Entry 6D5G (X-ray diffraction, 1.92 A resolution); this record covers chains B and C of the 3 polymer chains in the assembly.

[Chain B]
Name: Son of sevenless homolog 1
Source organism: Homo sapiens
UniProt: Q07889 (SOS1_HUMAN); numbering as in UniProt (aligned over 566-1046)
Sequence (482 residues; each row starts with the number of its first residue):
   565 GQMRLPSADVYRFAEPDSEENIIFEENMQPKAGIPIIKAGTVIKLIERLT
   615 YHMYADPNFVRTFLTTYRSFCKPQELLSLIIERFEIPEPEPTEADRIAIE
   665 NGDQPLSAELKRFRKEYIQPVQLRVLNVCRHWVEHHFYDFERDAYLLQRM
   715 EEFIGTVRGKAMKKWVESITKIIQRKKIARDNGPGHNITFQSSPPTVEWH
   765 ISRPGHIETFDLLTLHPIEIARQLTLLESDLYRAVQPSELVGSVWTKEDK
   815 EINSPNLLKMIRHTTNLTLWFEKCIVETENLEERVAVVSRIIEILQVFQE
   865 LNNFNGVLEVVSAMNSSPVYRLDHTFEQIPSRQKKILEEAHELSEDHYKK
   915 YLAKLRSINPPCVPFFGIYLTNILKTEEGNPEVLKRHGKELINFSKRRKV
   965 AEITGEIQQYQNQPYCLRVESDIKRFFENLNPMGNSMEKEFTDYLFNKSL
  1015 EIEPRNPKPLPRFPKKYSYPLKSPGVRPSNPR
Not modelled in the structure: 591-596, 744-750
Sequence notes: expression tag (565)
Small-molecule neighbours: FVD (6-chloro-1-[(4-fluoro-3,5-dimethylphenyl)methyl]-2-(piperazin-1-yl)-4-(1,2,3,6-tetrahydropyridin-4-yl)-1H-benzimidazole): Val852, Ile856, Val875, Met878, Asn879, Val883, Tyr884, Leu886, Asp887, Thr889, Phe890, Ile893, Lys898, Leu901, Glu902, His905, Glu909
From the paper describing this entry:
  - conformationally variable residues (side-chain flip): Glu902
  - binding site for FVD: Glu902

[Chain C]
Name: GTPase HRas
Source organism: Homo sapiens
UniProt: P01112 (RASH_HUMAN); numbering as in UniProt (aligned over 1-166)
Sequence (167 residues; row label = number of the first residue in the row; numbering starts at 0):
     0 GMTEYKLVVVGAGGVGKSALTIQLIQNHFVDEYDPTIEDSYRKQVVIDGE
    50 TCLLDILDTAGQEEYSAMRDQYMRTGEGFLCVFAINNTKSFEDIHQYREQ
   100 IKRVKDSDDVPMVLVGNKCDLAARTVESRQAQDLARSYGIPYIETSAKTR
   150 QGVEDAFYTLVREIRQH
Sequence notes: expression tag (0)
UniProt features mapped onto this chain:
  - region: His166 (Hypervariable region)
  - motif: Tyr32 to Tyr40 (Effector region)
  - binding site (GTP): Gly13 to Ala18, Val29 to Thr35, Ala59, Gly60, Asn116 to Asp119, Ser145 to Lys147
  - modified residue: Met1 (N-acetylmethionine), Thr2 (N-acetylthreonine), Cys118 (S-nitrosocysteine)
  - glycosylation: Thr35 (Microbial infection: O-linked (Glc) threonine)

[Interface between chain B and chain C]
Residue-residue contacts (70; chain B residue first):
  Trp809(B) - Gly60(C)  hydrogen bond (side chain-backbone)
  Thr810(B) - Gly13(C)
  Met824(B) - Tyr64(C)
  Ile825(B) - Glu63(C)
  Ile825(B) - Tyr64(C)
  Arg826(B) - Glu63(C)  salt bridge
  Thr828(B) - Tyr64(C)
  Thr829(B) - Glu63(C)  hydrogen bond (side chain-backbone)
  Thr829(B) - Ser65(C)
  Thr829(B) - Ala66(C)
  Thr832(B) - Ala66(C)
  Val875(B) - Gln70(C)
  Ser876(B) - Met67(C)
  Asn879(B) - Asp69(C)
  Asn879(B) - Gln70(C)  hydrogen bond
  Asn879(B) - Arg73(C)  hydrogen bond (backbone-side chain)
  Ser880(B) - Asp69(C)
  Ser880(B) - Arg73(C)
  Ser881(B) - Asp69(C)  hydrogen bond (backbone-side chain)
  Ser881(B) - Arg73(C)
  Ser881(B) - Arg102(C)
  Ser881(B) - Val103(C)
  Tyr884(B) - Arg73(C)
  His905(B) - Gln70(C)
  Ser908(B) - Gln70(C)  hydrogen bond
  His911(B) - Tyr40(C)
  His911(B) - Asp54(C)  salt bridge
  His911(B) - Ile55(C)
  Tyr912(B) - Met67(C)
  Tyr912(B) - Tyr71(C)  hydrogen bond
  Lys913(B) - Glu37(C)  salt bridge
  Phe929(B) - Gln61(C)
  Phe929(B) - Tyr64(C)  hydrophobic
  Phe929(B) - Met67(C)  hydrophobic
  Phe929(B) - Tyr71(C)
  Phe930(B) - Tyr64(C)
  Gly931(B) - Gln61(C)  hydrogen bond (backbone-side chain)
  Gly931(B) - Tyr64(C)  hydrogen bond (backbone-side chain)
  Leu934(B) - Gly60(C)
  Thr935(B) - Asp57(C)
  Thr935(B) - Thr58(C)  hydrogen bond (side chain-backbone)
  Thr935(B) - Ala59(C)  hydrogen bond (side chain-backbone)
  Thr935(B) - Gln61(C)  hydrogen bond
  Asn936(B) - Pro34(C)
  Asn936(B) - Thr35(C)
  Leu938(B) - Ser17(C)
  Leu938(B) - Ala59(C)
  Leu938(B) - Gly60(C)
  Lys939(B) - Ile21(C)
  Lys939(B) - Tyr32(C)
  Lys939(B) - Pro34(C)
  Lys939(B) - Asp57(C)  hydrogen bond (side chain-backbone)
  Thr940(B) - Pro34(C)
  Glu942(B) - Ser17(C)
  Glu942(B) - Ala18(C)
  Glu942(B) - Ile21(C)
  Gly943(B) - Ile21(C)
  Gly943(B) - Gln25(C)  hydrogen bond (backbone-side chain)
  Gly943(B) - Glu31(C)
  Gly943(B) - Tyr32(C)
  Asn944(B) - Glu31(C)
  Asn944(B) - Tyr32(C)  hydrogen bond (side chain-backbone)
  Pro945(B) - Asp30(C)
  Lys963(B) - Tyr32(C)
  Glu1002(B) - Ser65(C)
  Lys1003(B) - Gln95(C)  hydrogen bond
  Thr1006(B) - Arg102(C)
  Asp1007(B) - Arg102(C)  salt bridge
  Phe1010(B) - Arg102(C)
  Arg1019(B) - Asp105(C)  salt bridge
Also at the interface, not in a pair above, chain B (44 interface residues in all): Leu822, Leu833, Pro882, Asp910, Ile932
Also at the interface, not in a pair above, chain C (35 interface residues in all): Gly12, Asp33, Leu56

[Overview]
Chain B and chain C form an interface of 44 and 35 residues respectively, with 16 hydrogen bonds and 5 salt
bridges. Polar contacts include Arg826(B)-Glu63(C), His911(B)-Asp54(C) and Lys913(B)-Glu37(C). Chain B binds
compound FVD. UniProt lists 22 GTP-binding residues on chain C. The paper reports a binding site for FVD at
Glu902(B); conformational variability at Glu902(B).
Here chain B is Son of sevenless homolog 1 and chain C is GTPase HRas, both from Homo sapiens. Entry 6D5G
(Ras:SOS:Ras in complex with a small molecule activator) was determined by X-ray diffraction (same publication
as 6D55, 6D56, 6D59, 6D5E, 6D5H, 6D5J and 4 further entries).
